PDB entry 5CBX | X-ray diffraction, 2.00 A resolution | chains A and B of the 4 polymer chains in the assembly

# Chain A (and B)
Name: AncGR DNA Binding Domain
Notes: chain B of this document is another copy of the same molecule, construct and numbering; everything in this record applies to it too
Sequence (105 residues; row label = number of the first residue in the row):
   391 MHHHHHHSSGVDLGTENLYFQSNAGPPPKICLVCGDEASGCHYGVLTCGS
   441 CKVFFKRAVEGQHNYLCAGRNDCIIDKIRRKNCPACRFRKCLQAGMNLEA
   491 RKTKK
Not modelled in the structure: 391-418, 491-495 (chain B: 391-416, 491-495)
Metal / ion sites: Zn2+ site 1: Cys-421, Cys-424, Cys-438, Cys-441; Zn2+ site 2: Cys-457, Cys-463, Cys-473, Cys-476

# How chain A and chain B interact
Residue-residue contacts (19):
  Leu-456(A) / Arg-469(B)
  Leu-456(A) / Asn-472(B)  hydrogen bond (backbone-side chain)
  Cys-457(A) / Arg-469(B)  hydrogen bond (backbone-side chain)
  Ala-458(A) / Cys-463(B)
  Ala-458(A) / Ile-464(B)  hydrogen bond (backbone-backbone)
  Ala-458(A) / Arg-469(B)
  Ala-458(A) / Asn-472(B)
  Arg-460(A) / Arg-460(B)
  Arg-460(A) / Asp-462(B)  salt bridge
  Asp-462(A) / Arg-460(B)  salt bridge
  Cys-463(A) / Ala-458(B)
  Ile-464(A) / Ala-458(B)  hydrogen bond (backbone-backbone)
  Ile-468(A) / Asn-454(B)
  Ile-468(A) / Leu-456(B)  hydrophobic
  Arg-469(A) / Leu-456(B)
  Arg-469(A) / Cys-457(B)  hydrogen bond (side chain-backbone)
  Arg-469(A) / Ala-458(B)
  Asn-472(A) / Leu-456(B)  hydrogen bond (side chain-backbone)
  Asn-472(A) / Asn-472(B)

# Overview
The chain A/chain B interface involves 10 residues from each chain, with 6 hydrogen bonds and 2 salt bridges.
Polar pairs include Arg-460(A)/Asp-462(B), Leu-456(A)/Asn-472(B) and Cys-457(A)/Arg-469(B). Cys-421(A),
Cys-424(A), Cys-438(A) and Cys-441(A) form the Zn2+ site 1.
Chain A and chain B are both AncGR DNA Binding Domain; the structure, AncGR DNA Binding Domain - (+)GRE
Complex, was determined by X-ray diffraction (same publication as 5CBY, 5CBZ, 5CC0 and 5CC1).
